2P63 - chains B and D of the 4 polymer chains in the assembly; structure by X-ray diffraction, 2.67 A resolution.

== Chain B (and D) ==
Protein: Cell division control protein 4
Organism: Saccharomyces cerevisiae
Notes: fragment: D Domain; chain D of this document is another copy of the same molecule, construct and numbering; everything in this record applies to it too
Reference sequence: P07834 (CDC4_YEAST); numbering as in UniProt (aligned over 222-273)
Amino-acid sequence (56 residues; row label = number of the first residue in the row):
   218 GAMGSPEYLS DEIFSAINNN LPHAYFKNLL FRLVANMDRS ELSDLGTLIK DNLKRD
Unresolved in the structure: 218-221, 273 (chain D: 218-222)
Sequence notes: cloning artifact (218-221); modified residue (254)
Modified positions: Mse-220 (selenomethionine); Mse-254 (selenomethionine; parent Met)
What the authors report for this chain:
  - mutagenesis - L250E/V251E: decreased catalytic activity on Sic1

== How chain B and chain D interact ==
Contacting residue pairs - 22 pairs, chain B then chain D:
  Pro-223(B) / Asp-261(D)
  Glu-224(B) / Asp-261(D)
  Tyr-225(B) / Asp-261(D)
  Tyr-225(B) / Leu-265(D)  hydrophobic
  Tyr-225(B) / Asp-268(D)  hydrogen bond
  Ser-227(B) / Thr-264(D)
  Ser-227(B) / Asp-268(D)
  Asp-228(B) / Asp-268(D)
  Asp-228(B) / Arg-272(D)  salt bridge
  Glu-229(B) / Lys-271(D)
  Ser-257(B) / Glu-224(D)
  Asp-261(B) / Pro-223(D)
  Asp-261(B) / Glu-224(D)
  Asp-261(B) / Tyr-225(D)  hydrogen bond (side chain-backbone)
  Thr-264(B) / Tyr-225(D)
  Thr-264(B) / Ser-227(D)
  Leu-265(B) / Tyr-225(D)
  Asp-268(B) / Tyr-225(D)  hydrogen bond
  Asp-268(B) / Ser-227(D)
  Asp-268(B) / Asp-228(D)  hydrogen bond (side chain-backbone)
  Arg-272(B) / Tyr-225(D)  hydrogen bond
  Arg-272(B) / Asp-228(D)  salt bridge

== Summary ==
Chain B and chain D form an interface of 12 and 11 residues respectively; the contacts include 5 hydrogen
bonds and 2 salt bridges. Polar pairs include Asp-228(B)/Arg-272(D), Tyr-225(B)/Asp-268(D) and
Asp-261(B)/Tyr-225(D). From the paper: L250E/V251E of chain B reduce catalytic activity on Sic1.
Chain B and chain D are both Cell division control protein 4 (Saccharomyces cerevisiae); the structure,
Suprafacial orientation of the SCFCdc4 dimer accommodates multiple geometries for substrate ubiquitination,
was determined by X-ray diffraction, deposited together with 2P64.
